4LY6 - chains A and F of the 6 polymer chains in the assembly; structure by X-ray diffraction, 3.60 A resolution.

Chain A (and F):
Molecule: Transcriptional regulator (NtrC family)
Organism: Aquifex aeolicus
Notes: chain F of this document is another copy of the same molecule, construct and numbering; everything in this record applies to it too
UniProt: O67198 (O67198_AQUAE); numbering as in UniProt (aligned over 121-387)
Amino-acid sequence (268 residues; row label = number of the first residue in the row):
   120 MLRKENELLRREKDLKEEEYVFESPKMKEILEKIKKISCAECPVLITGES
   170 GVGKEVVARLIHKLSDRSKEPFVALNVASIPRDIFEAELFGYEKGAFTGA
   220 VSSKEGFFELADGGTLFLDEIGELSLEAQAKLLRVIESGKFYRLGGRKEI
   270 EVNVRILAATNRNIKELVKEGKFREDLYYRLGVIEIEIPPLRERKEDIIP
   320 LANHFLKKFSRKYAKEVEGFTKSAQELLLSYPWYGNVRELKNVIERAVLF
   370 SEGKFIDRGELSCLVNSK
Unresolved in the structure: 120-137, 385-387
Sequence notes: initiating methionine (120)
Metal / ion sites: Be ion near Ser169 (its only coordinating residue here); Mg2+: Asp238 (together with 08T)
Ligand contacts: 08T: Tyr139, Val140, Phe141, Glu168, Ser169, Gly170, Val171, Gly172, Lys173, Glu174, Val175, Asp238, Glu239, Asn280, Leu320, Phe324, Val356, Arg357, Lys360
What the authors report for this chain:
  - binding site for Be ion: Glu239, Asn280, Arg299, Arg357

Interface between chain A and chain F:
Contacting residue pairs (15):
  Phe216(A) with Val220(F), hydrophobic
  Leu245(A) with Ser198(F); Pro200(F), hydrophobic
  Glu246(A) with Pro200(F); Asp202(F); Ile203(F)
  Arg293(A) with Asn195(F); Ser198(F), hydrogen bond
  Glu294(A) with Arg357(F), salt bridge
  Tyr298(A) with Arg357(F); Asn361(F)
  Gly301(A) with Arg365(F)
  Val302(A) with Glu364(F); Arg365(F); Leu368(F), hydrophobic
Also at the interface, not in a pair above, chain A (11 interface residues in all): Cys161, Ile303, Glu304
Also at the interface, not in a pair above, chain F (13 interface residues in all): Ser221, Tyr332

Overview:
11 residues of chain A face 13 of chain F across their interface, with 1 hydrogen bond and 1 salt bridge.
Polar pairs include Glu294(A)-Arg357(F) and Arg293(A)-Ser198(F). Bound to chain A: 08T. From the paper: a
binding site for Be ion at Glu239(A), Asn280(A) and Arg299(A) among others.
Both chains are Transcriptional regulator (NtrC family) (Aquifex aeolicus). Entry 4LY6 (Nucleotide-induced
asymmetry within ATPase activator ring drives s54-RNAP interaction and ATP hydrolysis) was determined by X-ray
diffraction, deposited together with 4LZZ.
